PDB entry 9EYA | X-ray diffraction, 1.70 A resolution | chains A and C

== Chain A ==
Molecule: Non-structural protein 7
Organism: Severe acute respiratory syndrome coronavirus 2
UniProtKB: P0DTD1 (R1AB_SARS2); residues 1-306 here correspond to UniProt positions 3264-3569 (UniProt number = residue number + 3263)
Chain sequence (306 residues; numbered 1 to 306; the number before each row is that of its first residue):
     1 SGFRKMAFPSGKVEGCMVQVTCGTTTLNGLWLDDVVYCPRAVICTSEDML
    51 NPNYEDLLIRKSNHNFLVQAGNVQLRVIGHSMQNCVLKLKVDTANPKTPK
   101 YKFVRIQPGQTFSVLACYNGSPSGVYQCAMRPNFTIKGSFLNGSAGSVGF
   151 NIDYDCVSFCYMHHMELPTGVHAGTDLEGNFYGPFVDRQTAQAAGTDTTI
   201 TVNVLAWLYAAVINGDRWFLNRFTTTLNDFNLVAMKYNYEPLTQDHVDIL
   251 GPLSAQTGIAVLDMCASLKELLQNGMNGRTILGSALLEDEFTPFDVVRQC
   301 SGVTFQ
Sequence notes: conflict Ala41 (His3304 in P0DTD1), Ala145 (Cys3408 in P0DTD1)
Swiss-Prot annotation at these positions:
  - site: Gln306 (Cleavage)
  - cross-link (Glycyl lysine isopeptide (Lys-Gly)): Lys5 (interchain with G-Cter in ubiquitin), Lys90 (interchain with G-Cter in ubiquitin)
From the paper describing this entry:
  - binding site for Thr-ser-ala-val-leu-gln-ser-gly-phe-arg-lys (chain C): Gly23, Met49

== Chain C ==
Molecule: Thr-ser-ala-val-leu-gln-ser-gly-phe-arg-lys
Chain sequence (11 residues; row label = number of the first residue in the row; numbering starts at 0):
     0 XSAVLQSGFRK
Modified / non-standard residues: THC (N-methylcarbonylthreonine) at position 0

== Chain A / chain C interface ==
Residue-residue contacts (47):
  Thr21(A) - Arg9(C)
  Gly23(A) - Arg9(C)  hydrogen bond (backbone-side chain)
  Thr24(A) - Phe8(C)
  Thr24(A) - Arg9(C)  hydrogen bond (backbone-backbone)
  Thr25(A) - Ser6(C)
  Thr25(A) - Gly7(C)
  Thr26(A) - Ser6(C)
  Thr26(A) - Gly7(C)  hydrogen bond (backbone-backbone)
  Thr26(A) - Phe8(C)
  Thr26(A) - Arg9(C)
  Ala41(A) - Leu4(C)  hydrophobic
  Ser46(A) - Phe8(C)
  Met49(A) - Leu4(C)  hydrophobic
  Asn119(A) - Lys10(C)  hydrogen bond
  Phe140(A) - Gln5(C)  hydrogen bond (backbone-side chain)
  Leu141(A) - Gln5(C)
  Asn142(A) - Gln5(C)
  Asn142(A) - Ser6(C)
  Gly143(A) - Gln5(C)  hydrogen bond (backbone-backbone)
  Gly143(A) - Ser6(C)  hydrogen bond (backbone-backbone)
  Gly143(A) - Gly7(C)
  Ser144(A) - Gln5(C)  hydrogen bond (backbone-backbone)
  Ala145(A) - Gln5(C)  hydrogen bond (backbone-backbone)
  Ala145(A) - Ser6(C)
  His163(A) - Gln5(C)  hydrogen bond
  His164(A) - Leu4(C)
  His164(A) - Gln5(C)  hydrogen bond (backbone-backbone)
  Met165(A) - Ala2(C)  hydrophobic
  Met165(A) - Val3(C)
  Met165(A) - Leu4(C)  hydrophobic
  Met165(A) - Gln5(C)
  Glu166(A) - Ala2(C)
  Glu166(A) - Val3(C)  hydrogen bond (backbone-backbone)
  Glu166(A) - Gln5(C)  hydrogen bond
  Leu167(A) - Ala2(C)  hydrophobic
  Pro168(A) - THC_0(C)
  His172(A) - Gln5(C)
  Asp187(A) - Leu4(C)
  Arg188(A) - Ala2(C)
  Gln189(A) - Ser1(C)
  Gln189(A) - Ala2(C)
  Thr190(A) - Ser1(C)
  Thr190(A) - Ala2(C)  hydrogen bond (backbone-backbone)
  Ala191(A) - THC_0(C)
  Ala191(A) - Ser1(C)
  Gln192(A) - THC_0(C)  hydrogen bond (backbone-backbone)
  Gln192(A) - Ala2(C)
Other interface residues (no listed pair), chain A (31 interface residues in all): Leu27, Tyr54, Leu67

== In short ==
31 residues of chain A and 11 residues of chain C are in contact, with 15 hydrogen bonds. Polar contacts
include Gly23(A)-Arg9(C), Asn119(A)-Lys10(C) and Phe140(A)-Gln5(C). From the paper: a binding site for
Thr-ser-ala-val-leu-gln-ser-gly-phe-arg-lys (chain C) at Gly23(A) and Met49(A).
Chain A is Non-structural protein 7 (Severe acute respiratory syndrome coronavirus 2) and chain C is
Thr-ser-ala-val-leu-gln-ser-gly-phe-arg-lys; the structure, Complex of a mutant of the SARS-CoV-2 main
protease Mpro with the nsp4/5 substrate peptide (soaking), was determined by X-ray diffraction together with
9EX8, 9EXU, 9EZ4 and 9EZ6 from the same study.
